8XX4 - chains A and B of the 11 polymer chains in the assembly; structure by electron microscopy, 2.60 A resolution.

[Chain A]
Protein: DNA-directed RNA polymerase subunit
Source organism: African swine fever virus
Notes: EC 2.7.7.6
UniProt: A0A3S7XUW7 (A0A3S7XUW7_ASF); residue numbers follow UniProt; this construct covers 1-1441
Chain sequence (1441 residues; numbered 1 to 1441; the number before each row is that of its first residue):
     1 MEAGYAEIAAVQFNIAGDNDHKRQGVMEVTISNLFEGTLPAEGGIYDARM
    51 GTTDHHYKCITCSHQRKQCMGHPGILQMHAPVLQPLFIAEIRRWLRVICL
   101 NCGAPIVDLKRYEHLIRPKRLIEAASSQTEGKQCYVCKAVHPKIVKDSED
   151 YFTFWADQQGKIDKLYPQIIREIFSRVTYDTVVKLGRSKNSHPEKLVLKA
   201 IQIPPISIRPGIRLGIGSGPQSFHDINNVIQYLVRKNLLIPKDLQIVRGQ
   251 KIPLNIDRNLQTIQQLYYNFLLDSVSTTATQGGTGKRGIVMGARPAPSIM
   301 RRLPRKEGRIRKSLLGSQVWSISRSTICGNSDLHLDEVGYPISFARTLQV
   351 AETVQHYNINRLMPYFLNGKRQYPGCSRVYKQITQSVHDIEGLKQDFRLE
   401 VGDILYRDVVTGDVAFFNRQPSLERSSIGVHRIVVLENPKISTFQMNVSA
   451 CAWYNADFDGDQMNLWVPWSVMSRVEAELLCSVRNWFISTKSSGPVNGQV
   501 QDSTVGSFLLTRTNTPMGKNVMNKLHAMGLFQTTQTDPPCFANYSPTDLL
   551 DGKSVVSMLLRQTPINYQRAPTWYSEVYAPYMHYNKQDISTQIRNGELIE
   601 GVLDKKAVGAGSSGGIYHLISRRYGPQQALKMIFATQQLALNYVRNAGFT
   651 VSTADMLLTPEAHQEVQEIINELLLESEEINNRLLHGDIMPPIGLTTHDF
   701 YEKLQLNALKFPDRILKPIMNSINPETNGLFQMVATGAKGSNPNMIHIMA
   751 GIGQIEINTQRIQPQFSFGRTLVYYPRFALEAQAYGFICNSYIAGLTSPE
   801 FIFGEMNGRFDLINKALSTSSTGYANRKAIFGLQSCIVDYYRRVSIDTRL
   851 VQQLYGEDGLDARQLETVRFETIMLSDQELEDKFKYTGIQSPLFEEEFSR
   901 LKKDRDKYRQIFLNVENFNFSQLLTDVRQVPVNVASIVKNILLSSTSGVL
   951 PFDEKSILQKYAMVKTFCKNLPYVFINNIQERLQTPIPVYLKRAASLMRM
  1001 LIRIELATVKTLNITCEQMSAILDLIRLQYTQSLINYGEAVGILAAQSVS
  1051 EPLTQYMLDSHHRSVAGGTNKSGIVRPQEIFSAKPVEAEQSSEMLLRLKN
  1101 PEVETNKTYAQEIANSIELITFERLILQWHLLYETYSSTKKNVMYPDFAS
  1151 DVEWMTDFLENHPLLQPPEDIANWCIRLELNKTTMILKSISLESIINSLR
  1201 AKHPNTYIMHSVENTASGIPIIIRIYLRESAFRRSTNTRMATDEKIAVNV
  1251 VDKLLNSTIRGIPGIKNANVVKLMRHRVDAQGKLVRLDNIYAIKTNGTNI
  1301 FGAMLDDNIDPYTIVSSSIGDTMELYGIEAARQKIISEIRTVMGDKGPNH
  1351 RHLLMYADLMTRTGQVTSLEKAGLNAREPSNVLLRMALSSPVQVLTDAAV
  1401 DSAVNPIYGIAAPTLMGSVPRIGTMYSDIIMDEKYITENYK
Disordered / not traced: 213-224, 275-295, 1065-1068, 1139-1141, 1216-1218, 1234-1240

[Chain B]
Protein: DNA-directed RNA polymerase subunit beta
Source organism: African swine fever virus
Notes: EC 2.7.7.6
UniProt: A0A2X0RU95 (A0A2X0RU95_ASF); residue numbers follow UniProt; this construct covers 10-1242
Chain sequence (1233 residues; row label = number of the first residue in the row):
    10 YGPIETVDNEELTEADMLSFISAAVNSTGLIGYNIKSFDDLMDNGIPQIV
    60 KQMFNVDITYKDQRDHTEIDKLRESVQIQFNFTDVNIERPQHRNYSQGNK
   110 INLLPNKARLCGLSYSGPVNLAAEVILTAHYSNGRQEVKRASIPPFQVST
   160 FPIMRGSNRCHTHHLSKTAKKEIGEDPNEPGGYFIARGGEWVVDLLENIR
   210 FNTLHIHYHTMQQGNNEIIRGEFISQPGGAFENSSQIIIRYMTTGAITIE
   260 INSTKFSKLRIPWYLIFRMFGMTGDDSIIEQVVFDLESNSLVNTFMIEIL
   310 EKSIHVLDPIFQPVQHELNREKIIQFLSEKVSKFVSNPSAYKSDENAVQY
   360 LNERQLTILDKILLPHMGQTADTRVRKLRFLGLLIHKILLVIMNVFPPTD
   410 RDSYRTKRVHGSGVSLAKAFKAIFNTSVIAPIINGFKELLKQTAFEELTQ
   460 RNIIEAFSAALSKNTASDLNRSMEQSIISGNKTIMVRQRPIVNRVSTQSL
   510 ERKNLLNTISALRTVNTHNTTNASKQTERADMMRRVHASYPGYICVAQSA
   560 DTGEKVGMSKQLAITANVCTAGEVLSLKQRLLSDPAIQQLADVSNKDIVR
   610 KGLARVFINGEWIGCCTNAFELAQRYRMLRREGKVVHPHTTIYWDSMVDE
   660 VEFWLDVGRLTRPLLIVDNNIEKYNQACYKAAEARKKGDKDWEKHKIPFI
   710 QNTRFTPQMAKDILAGTLTLEDLVAQGICEFITPEEAENCLVAFSIIELR
   760 KHKHDVTRRFTHVDVPQAILGLAALVSPYANCTQPARVTYETNQGRQTGG
   810 WYCFSWPYRVDMNRFFQFYNEMPLVKTIAHNYVIPNGLNTIVAYMIYGGY
   860 NQEDSVIVSQSFIDRGGFAGTFYREEKVELESDIESFGKPDPLITKNLKP
   910 GANYEKLVDGFVPVGTVVKKGDIIIGKVAKIRGEKDELNKYIDRSVMYGF
   960 DEPAVVDAVMRPHGPNDEIFGLMRLRYERNLNIGDKMSSRSGNKGIAALA
  1010 LPTSDMPFTEDGLQPDLIVNPHSHPSRMTNGQMIETTVGLANALQGVVTD
  1060 GTAFLPINVQLLSERLAQEGLRFNGCQKMFNGQTGEYFDAAIFIGPTYHQ
  1110 RLQKFVLDDRYAVASYGPTDALTGQPLDGKRSHGGLRLGEMEHWVLTAQG
  1160 AMQTIIEKSHDDSDGCISYICRNCGEPAIYNASHPIYKCMNCDVQADIGM
  1210 VDSRRSSIVFQHEMRAANVNITSVLSPRVFQPA
Disordered / not traced: 71-83, 104-107, 138-145, 220-222, 341-359, 529-532, 939-949

[Interface between chain A and chain B]
Contacting residue pairs (444; chain A residue first):
  M1(A) with Y1189(B); Y1196(B), hydrophobic
  E2(A) with Y1189(B), hydrogen bond (backbone-side chain)
  A3(A) with Y1178(B), hydrophobic; Y1189(B), hydrogen bond (backbone-side chain); I1207(B); M1209(B)
  G4(A) with I1207(B); G1208(B); M1209(B), hydrogen bond (backbone-backbone)
  Y5(A) with M1209(B); D1211(B)
  A6(A) with M1209(B), hydrogen bond (backbone-backbone); V1210(B); L1234(B), hydrophobic
  E7(A) with L1234(B); S1235(B), hydrogen bond (backbone-backbone)
  I8(A) with S1232(B); L1234(B), hydrophobic
  A9(A) with L1234(B); S1235(B)
  A10(A) with S1232(B); V1233(B), hydrogen bond (backbone-backbone)
  V11(A) with I1230(B), hydrophobic; T1231(B)
  Q12(A) with N1229(B); I1230(B); T1231(B), hydrogen bond (backbone-backbone); V1233(B)
  F13(A) with N1229(B); I1230(B), hydrophobic
  N14(A) with N1227(B); V1228(B); N1229(B), hydrogen bond (backbone-backbone)
  I15(A) with N1227(B)
  A16(A) with N1227(B), hydrogen bond (backbone-backbone)
  D20(A) with N1229(B)
  H21(A) with N1227(B), hydrogen bond
  R23(A) with M1199(B); N1200(B)
  Q24(A) with E1185(B), hydrogen bond; M1199(B); N1229(B), hydrogen bond
  V26(A) with M1199(B), hydrophobic
  T61(A) with I1188(B); I1195(B)
  C62(A) with I1188(B), hydrophobic; N1190(B), hydrogen bond (backbone-side chain); I1195(B)
  S63(A) with N1190(B), hydrogen bond (backbone-side chain); H1193(B), hydrogen bond; I1195(B)
  H64(A) with Y1189(B), hydrogen bond (side chain-backbone); N1190(B)
  R66(A) with R1214(B)
  K67(A) with R1214(B), hydrogen bond (backbone-side chain)
  C69(A) with R1214(B), hydrogen bond (backbone-side chain)
  M70(A) with C1175(B), hydrophobic; I1176(B); R1214(B), hydrogen bond; I1217(B), hydrophobic; H1221(B), hydrogen bond (backbone-side chain)
  G71(A) with H1221(B)
  H72(A) with I1188(B)
  Q84(A) with N1227(B)
  L86(A) with A1226(B); V1228(B), hydrophobic
  F87(A) with N1227(B)
  L198(A) with N1227(B)
  Q202(A) with R1224(B); A1225(B)
  P204(A) with A1225(B), hydrophobic
  P205(A) with H1221(B)
  S207(A) with L1131(B); R1214(B)
  I208(A) with L1131(B), hydrophobic; H1221(B); E1222(B)
  P210(A) with L1131(B), hydrophobic
  Y267(A) with N1227(B), hydrogen bond
  L271(A) with A1225(B); A1226(B), hydrophobic; N1227(B)
  I299(A) with E1222(B); A1225(B), hydrophobic
  M300(A) with E1222(B); A1226(B), hydrophobic
  R302(A) with E1222(B), salt bridge
  L303(A) with F1219(B), hydrophobic; E1222(B)
  R309(A) with L1131(B); T1132(B); S1215(B); V1218(B); F1219(B); E1222(B), salt bridge
  I310(A) with F1219(B), hydrophobic
  R311(A) with R1146(B), hydrogen bond (backbone-side chain); E1149(B), salt bridge
  K312(A) with D1137(B), salt bridge; R1146(B), hydrogen bond (backbone-side chain)
  S313(A) with T1132(B); Q1134(B); R1213(B), hydrogen bond (backbone-side chain); S1215(B)
  L314(A) with R1213(B), hydrogen bond (backbone-side chain); S1215(B); S1216(B); F1219(B), hydrophobic
  L315(A) with G1148(B); E1149(B); H1152(B)
  G316(A) with R1146(B); L1147(B); G1148(B); R1213(B), hydrogen bond (backbone-side chain)
  S317(A) with R1146(B); L1147(B), hydrogen bond (backbone-backbone); H1152(B); S1168(B), hydrogen bond; S1172(B); R1213(B)
  Q318(A) with Q1134(B); P1135(B); L1136(B); D1137(B), hydrogen bond; G1144(B); L1145(B), hydrogen bond (side chain-backbone); R1146(B); D1171(B); S1172(B), hydrogen bond (backbone-side chain)
  V319(A) with P1135(B); G1144(B); L1145(B), hydrogen bond (backbone-backbone); K1167(B); D1171(B)
  W320(A) with V1122(B), hydrophobic; A1123(B); S1124(B); Y1125(B); G1126(B); P1127(B); T1128(B); P1135(B); G1143(B); G1144(B); K1167(B), hydrogen bond (backbone-side chain); D1171(B), hydrogen bond (backbone-backbone)
  S321(A) with V1122(B), hydrogen bond (backbone-backbone); A1123(B), hydrogen bond (backbone-backbone); S1124(B); K1167(B), hydrogen bond (backbone-side chain); D1171(B), hydrogen bond
  I322(A) with A1121(B); V1122(B), hydrogen bond (backbone-backbone); G1144(B); L1145(B), hydrophobic
  S323(A) with Y1120(B); A1121(B); L1145(B)
  R324(A) with R1119(B); Y1120(B), hydrogen bond (backbone-backbone); L1145(B)
  S325(A) with V1115(B); R1119(B)
  T326(A) with I1005(B)
  C328(A) with A1007(B), hydrophobic
  G329(A) with Y859(B); S864(B); A1007(B)
  N330(A) with Y859(B), hydrogen bond
  S331(A) with G857(B), hydrogen bond (side chain-backbone); G858(B), hydrogen bond (side chain-backbone); Y859(B); Q861(B)
  D332(A) with Y859(B), hydrogen bond
  F344(A) with R1119(B); Y1120(B); A1121(B), hydrophobic
  T347(A) with A1121(B); A1123(B)
  L348(A) with V1122(B)
  R378(A) with S1124(B), hydrogen bond
  F416(A) with T1163(B)
  N418(A) with E1151(B)
  Q420(A) with E1151(B), hydrogen bond
  S422(A) with M1150(B); E1151(B); V1154(B)
  L423(A) with M1150(B), hydrophobic
  E424(A) with V1154(B)
  R425(A) with V1154(B); A1157(B), hydrogen bond (side chain-backbone); Q1158(B), hydrogen bond (backbone-side chain)
  I428(A) with E1151(B); V1154(B), hydrophobic; L1155(B), hydrophobic; Q1158(B), hydrogen bond (backbone-side chain)
  K440(A) with Q869(B); N991(B)
  S442(A) with V1115(B); R1119(B)
  T443(A) with I992(B); G993(B); V1115(B)
  Q445(A) with A1007(B)
  V448(A) with Q861(B); E862(B)
  A456(A) with E862(B)
  D457(A) with E862(B); D863(B)
  F458(A) with Q861(B); E862(B), hydrogen bond (backbone-backbone); D863(B); S864(B); I1005(B), hydrogen bond (backbone-backbone)
  D459(A) with D863(B); K995(B); K1003(B); I1005(B)
  G460(A) with I1005(B)
  Q462(A) with D1118(B)
  W466(A) with L1147(B), hydrophobic; K1167(B)
  P468(A) with E1166(B)
  W469(A) with E1166(B), hydrogen bond; D1170(B); D1171(B), hydrogen bond
  S470(A) with E1166(B), hydrogen bond (backbone-side chain)
  M472(A) with Q1162(B)
  S473(A) with Q1162(B); T1163(B), hydrogen bond; E1166(B)
  E476(A) with A1160(B); M1161(B); Q1162(B), hydrogen bond; T1163(B), hydrogen bond
  L480(A) with Q1158(B); G1159(B); A1160(B), hydrophobic
  C481(A) with Q1158(B), hydrogen bond; A1160(B), hydrophobic
  W486(A) with Q1158(B)
  V500(A) with Q861(B)
  Q501(A) with Q861(B); E862(B), hydrogen bond (side chain-backbone); N1029(B); H1031(B), hydrogen bond (backbone-side chain)
  D502(A) with I855(B); G858(B); N860(B); Q861(B), hydrogen bond (backbone-side chain); N1029(B), hydrogen bond; H1031(B), salt bridge
  S503(A) with Q861(B)
  V505(A) with I855(B), hydrophobic; H1031(B)
  H526(A) with E1095(B), salt bridge
  L641(A) with G857(B); G858(B)
  V644(A) with I855(B), hydrophobic; F1097(B)
  R645(A) with G857(B); N1090(B); Q1092(B); F1097(B)
  N646(A) with E1095(B), hydrogen bond; Y1096(B); F1097(B); D1098(B), hydrogen bond (backbone-backbone)
  A647(A) with F1097(B); D1098(B), hydrogen bond (backbone-backbone); A1099(B), hydrogen bond (backbone-backbone)
  G648(A) with F1097(B); A1099(B)
  F649(A) with Y853(B); M854(B); I855(B), hydrogen bond (backbone-backbone); P1030(B), hydrophobic; I1101(B)
  T650(A) with Y853(B), hydrogen bond (side chain-backbone); A1100(B); I1101(B); F1102(B), hydrogen bond (side chain-backbone)
  V651(A) with Y853(B); P1030(B), hydrophobic; M1042(B); F1102(B)
  S652(A) with M1042(B); N1083(B); C1085(B); F1102(B)
  T653(A) with M1042(B), hydrogen bond (side chain-backbone); I1043(B); T1046(B), hydrogen bond; V1068(B); F1102(B)
  A654(A) with N1083(B)
  M656(A) with H1033(B); N1039(B)
  L657(A) with V1068(B), hydrophobic; Q1069(B); F1082(B), hydrophobic
  L730(A) with P1034(B), hydrophobic
  M733(A) with P1030(B); H1031(B); P1034(B), hydrophobic
  A738(A) with H1031(B)
  K739(A) with H1031(B); P1034(B); S1035(B)
  N744(A) with P1034(B); S1035(B); M1037(B)
  H747(A) with M1037(B)
  I748(A) with H1033(B); M1037(B), hydrophobic; N1039(B)
  N758(A) with R544(B)
  Q765(A) with D409(B); H546(B); A547(B)
  F766(A) with A547(B); A746(B); E747(B)
  S767(A) with E747(B)
  F768(A) with M656(B), hydrophobic
  R770(A) with A746(B); E747(B), hydrogen bond (side chain-backbone); C749(B), hydrogen bond (side chain-backbone); L750(B)
  T771(A) with A547(B)
  L772(A) with A547(B); P550(B), hydrophobic
  V773(A) with A746(B); C749(B); L750(B); V751(B), hydrogen bond (backbone-backbone)
  Y774(A) with L750(B); V751(B); F753(B), hydrophobic; D773(B), hydrogen bond; I778(B)
  Y775(A) with L750(B)
  P776(A) with L750(B); R767(B)
  R777(A) with S655(B)
  E781(A) with R767(B), salt bridge
  Y792(A) with C791(B); T792(B); Q793(B); P794(B); M1037(B), hydrophobic; N1039(B)
  I793(A) with V1068(B)
  A794(A) with I1066(B)
  G795(A) with N790(B); C791(B)
  L796(A) with N790(B), hydrogen bond (backbone-backbone); F1063(B)
  T797(A) with F753(B); F1063(B)
  S798(A) with P775(B), hydrogen bond (side chain-backbone); I778(B); F1063(B)
  P799(A) with F753(B)
  F801(A) with L779(B), hydrophobic; A789(B); N790(B); P794(B), hydrophobic; F1063(B), hydrophobic
  I802(A) with P550(B), hydrophobic; I778(B), hydrophobic
  G804(A) with P794(B)
  E805(A) with V545(B); V555(B); A556(B); P794(B); T798(B), hydrogen bond
  M806(A) with V545(B); A547(B), hydrophobic
  R809(A) with R543(B), hydrogen bond (side chain-backbone); R544(B); V545(B); V555(B), hydrogen bond (side chain-backbone); A556(B); Q557(B); S558(B); G566(B)
  F810(A) with D540(B); R544(B)
  L812(A) with D560(B); V565(B), hydrophobic
  I813(A) with D540(B); R543(B); R544(B); V565(B), hydrophobic
  A816(A) with K534(B); G562(B)
  L817(A) with K534(B)
  S820(A) with K534(B), hydrogen bond; Q535(B), hydrogen bond
  S821(A) with Q535(B)
  N826(A) with M1150(B); W1153(B)
  R827(A) with E1149(B), salt bridge; W1153(B)
  I830(A) with W1153(B)
  F831(A) with E1149(B)
  A1040(A) with T1156(B)
  I1043(A) with W1153(B); T1156(B); A1157(B), hydrophobic
  L1044(A) with A1157(B), hydrophobic
  Q1047(A) with W1153(B); V1154(B); A1157(B)
  M1386(A) with F1219(B), hydrophobic
  L1395(A) with M1223(B), hydrophobic; V1228(B), hydrophobic
  A1399(A) with V1228(B), hydrophobic
  I1410(A) with T1156(B)
  L1415(A) with S1216(B), hydrogen bond (backbone-side chain); F1219(B)
  M1416(A) with S1212(B), hydrogen bond (backbone-side chain); S1216(B), hydrogen bond (backbone-side chain); Q1220(B)
  G1417(A) with H1169(B), hydrogen bond (backbone-side chain); D1211(B); S1212(B); R1213(B); S1216(B), hydrogen bond (backbone-side chain)
  S1418(A) with H1169(B)
  V1419(A) with M1161(B), hydrophobic; I1165(B), hydrophobic
  P1420(A) with M1161(B)
  I1422(A) with T1156(B); M1161(B)
  G1423(A) with G1159(B)
  T1424(A) with G1159(B), hydrogen bond (backbone-backbone); A1160(B), hydrogen bond (side chain-backbone); M1161(B)
  M1425(A) with M1161(B), hydrophobic; I1165(B), hydrophobic
Other interface residues (no listed pair), chain A (204 interface residues in all): G25, P85, I327, S343, P421, S427, I441, C451, N464, V467, M517, L658, G740, P743, I757, G808, L1383
Other interface residues (no listed pair), chain B (194 interface residues in all): A539, S548, C554, A559, R671, A752, F769, A795, V797, Y799, G1004, A1006, S1072, G1084, L1116, A1130, G1138, H1142, I1164, R1181, C1201

[Overview]
The interface between chain A and chain B involves 204 residues on one side and 194 on the other; the contacts
include 89 hydrogen bonds and 8 salt bridges. Among the polar pairs are R302(A)-E1222(B), R309(A)-E1222(B) and
R311(A)-E1149(B).
Chain A is DNA-directed RNA polymerase subunit and chain B is DNA-directed RNA polymerase subunit beta, both
from African swine fever virus; the structure, ASFV RNAP elongation complex, was determined by electron
microscopy, deposited together with 8Y0E, 8XX5, 8XXP, 8XXT and 8XY6.
